5TIK - chain A; structure by X-ray diffraction, 3.09 A resolution.

Chain A:
Molecule: Cysteine-rich protective antigen
Organism: Plasmodium falciparum
Reference sequence: Q8IFM8 (Q8IFM8_PLAF7); residues 1-333 here correspond to UniProt positions 30-362 (UniProt number = residue number + 29)
Sequence (335 residues; numbered -1 to 333; the number before each row is that of its first residue; numbers below 1 keep their minus sign (Gly-1 is residue -1)):
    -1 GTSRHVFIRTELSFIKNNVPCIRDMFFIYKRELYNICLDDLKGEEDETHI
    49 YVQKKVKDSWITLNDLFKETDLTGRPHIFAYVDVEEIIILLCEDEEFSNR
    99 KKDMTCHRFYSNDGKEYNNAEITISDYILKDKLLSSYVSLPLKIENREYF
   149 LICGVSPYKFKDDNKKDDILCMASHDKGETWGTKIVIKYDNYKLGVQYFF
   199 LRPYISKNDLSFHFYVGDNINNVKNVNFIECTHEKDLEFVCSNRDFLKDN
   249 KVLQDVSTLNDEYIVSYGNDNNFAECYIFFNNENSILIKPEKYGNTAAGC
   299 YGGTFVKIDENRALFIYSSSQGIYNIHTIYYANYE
Disordered / not traced: -1 to 0, 39-44, 93-98, 162-163, 289-296, 333
Differences from the reference sequence: expression tag (-1 to 0); conflict Ala118 (Ser147 in Q8IFM8), Ala295 (Thr324 in Q8IFM8), Ala311 (Thr340 in Q8IFM8)
Disulfides: Cys19-Cys35, Cys90-Cys104, Cys151-Cys169, Cys229-Cys239, Cys274-Cys298

In short:
Chain A is Cysteine-rich protective antigen (Plasmodium falciparum); the structure, Structural basis for
inhibition of erythrocyte invasion by antibodies to Plasmodium falciparum protein CyRPA, was determined by
X-ray diffraction, deposited together with 5TIH.
